Entry 2O61 (X-ray diffraction, 2.80 A resolution); this record covers chains F and B of the 4 polymer chains in the assembly.

# Chain F
Molecule: 34-nt DNA strand
Sequence (34 nucleotides; row label = number of the first residue in the row):
     2 CAGAGGAATT TCCCACTTTC ACTTCTCCCT TTCA

# Chain B
Molecule: Nuclear factor NF-kappa-B p105 subunit
Source organism: Homo sapiens
Notes: fragment: RHR region
UniProtKB: P19838 (NFKB1_HUMAN); residues 38-350 here correspond to UniProt positions 40-352 (UniProt number = residue number + 2)
Amino-acid sequence (314 residues; each row starts with the number of its first residue):
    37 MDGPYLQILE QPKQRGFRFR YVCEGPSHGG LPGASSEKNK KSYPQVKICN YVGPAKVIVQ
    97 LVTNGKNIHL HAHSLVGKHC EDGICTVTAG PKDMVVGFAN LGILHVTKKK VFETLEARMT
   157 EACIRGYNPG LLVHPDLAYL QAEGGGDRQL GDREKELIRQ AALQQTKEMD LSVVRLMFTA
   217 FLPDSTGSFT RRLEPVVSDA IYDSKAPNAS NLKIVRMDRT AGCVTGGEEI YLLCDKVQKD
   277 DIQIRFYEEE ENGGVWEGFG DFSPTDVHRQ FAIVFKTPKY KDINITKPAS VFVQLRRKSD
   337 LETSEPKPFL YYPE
Sequence notes: initiating methionine (37)
From the paper describing this entry:
  - binding site for the 36-nt DNA strand: Ser63, His64, Gly65, Asn136
  - specificity-determining residues: His64

# Chain F / chain B interface
Contacting residue pairs (20):
  DG7(F) with Lys275(B), hydrogen bond to the phosphate; Arg305(B), salt bridge to the phosphate
  DA8(F) with Lys275(B), salt bridge to the phosphate; Gln306(B), sugar contact
  DA9(F) with Pro243(B), phosphate contact; Gln274(B), hydrogen bond to the phosphate; Gln306(B), phosphate contact
  DT10(F) with Tyr57(B), sugar contact
  DT11(F) with Tyr57(B), hydrogen bond to the phosphate; His141(B), phosphate contact; Thr143(B), phosphate contact; Lys144(B), hydrogen bond to the phosphate
  DT12(F) with Arg54(B), base contact; Tyr57(B), base contact; Cys59(B), hydrogen bond to the phosphate; Glu60(B), base contact
  DC13(F) with Arg54(B), base contact; Glu60(B), hydrogen bond to the base
  DC14(F) with Glu60(B), base contact; His64(B), base contact
Other interface residues (no listed pair), chain B (14 interface residues in all): Arg56

# In short
8 residues of chain F face 14 of chain B across their interface, with 6 hydrogen bonds and 2 salt bridges.
Polar pairs include DC13(F)-Glu60(B), DG7(F)-Lys275(B) and DA9(F)-Gln274(B). The paper reports a binding site
for the 36-nt DNA strand at Ser63(B), His64(B) and Gly65(B) among others; the specificity determinant
His64(B).
Here chain F is a 34-nt DNA strand and chain B is Nuclear factor NF-kappa-B p105 subunit (Homo sapiens). Entry
2O61 (Crystal Structure of NFkB, IRF7, IRF3 bound to the interferon-b enhancer) was determined by X-ray
diffraction, deposited together with 2O6G.
